4OS7 - chains A and B; structure by X-ray diffraction, 2.00 A resolution.

Chain A:
Molecule: Urokinase-type plasminogen activator
Source organism: Homo sapiens
Notes: EC 3.4.21.73; fragment: catalytic domain
Reference sequence: P00749 (UROK_HUMAN); the construct lacks a stretch of the UniProt sequence and is renumbered around it, so the offset changes along the chain: 16-37 = UniProt 179-200; 38-60 = UniProt 205-227; 63-97 = UniProt 234-268; 98-110 = UniProt 271-283; 5 more segments
Chain sequence (245 residues; each row starts with the number of its first residue; note: 1 number in that range is skipped by the numbering (no residue carries it; nothing is unmodelled there); a row labelled like 37A-37D holds insertion residues (37A, then the next letters in order)):
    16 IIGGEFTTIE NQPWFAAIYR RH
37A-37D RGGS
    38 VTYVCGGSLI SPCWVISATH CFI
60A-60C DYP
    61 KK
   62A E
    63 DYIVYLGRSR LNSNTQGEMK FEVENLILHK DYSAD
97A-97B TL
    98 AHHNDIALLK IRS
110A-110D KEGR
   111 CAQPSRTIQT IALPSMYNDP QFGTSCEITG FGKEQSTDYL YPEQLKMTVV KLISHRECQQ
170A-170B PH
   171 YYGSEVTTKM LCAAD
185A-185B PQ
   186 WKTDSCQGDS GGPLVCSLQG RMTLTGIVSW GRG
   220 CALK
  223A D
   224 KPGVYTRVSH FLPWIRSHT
Cystine bridges: Cys42-Cys58, Cys50-Cys111, Cys136-Cys201, Cys168-Cys182, Cys191-Cys220
Construct notes: engineered mutation Ala122 (Cys299 in P00749), Gln145 (Asn322 in P00749)
Curated features (UniProtKB/Swiss-Prot):
  - active site (Charge relay system): His57, Asp102, Ser195
  - modified residue: Ser146 (Phosphoserine)

Chain B:
Molecule: bicyclic peptide UK607 (bicyclic)
Chain sequence (15 residues; each row starts with the number of its first residue):
     1 GNALGRGCEN HRCLX
Covalent attachments: covalent link Asn2-Cys8, Asn2-Cys13
Modified positions: Asn2 (n,n-bis(3-sulfanylpropyl)-l-asparagine; 823); NH2 (amino group) at position 15

How chain A and chain B interact:
Residue-residue contacts - 38 pairs, chain A then chain B:
  Arg35(A) with Asn10(B), hydrogen bond
  Val41(A) with Glu9(B); Asn10(B)
  Cys42(A) with Glu9(B)
  His57(A) with Gly7(B), hydrogen bond (side chain-backbone); Glu9(B), salt bridge; His11(B)
  Cys58(A) with Asn10(B), hydrogen bond (backbone-side chain)
  Asp60A(A) with Asn10(B); His11(B); Arg12(B), hydrogen bond (side chain-backbone)
  Tyr60B(A) with Asn10(B); His11(B); Arg12(B)
  Tyr64(A) with Asn10(B), hydrogen bond
  His99(A) with Gly7(B)
  Asp189(A) with Arg6(B), salt bridge
  Ser190(A) with Arg6(B), hydrogen bond
  Cys191(A) with Arg6(B)
  Gln192(A) with Asn2(B), hydrogen bond (side chain-backbone); Ala3(B); Leu4(B), hydrogen bond (side chain-backbone); Gly5(B), hydrogen bond (side chain-backbone); Arg6(B); Cys8(B); Glu9(B)
  Gly193(A) with Glu9(B), hydrogen bond (backbone-side chain)
  Asp194(A) with Glu9(B)
  Ser195(A) with Arg6(B); Gly7(B); Glu9(B), hydrogen bond
  Ser214(A) with Arg6(B); Gly7(B), hydrogen bond (backbone-backbone)
  Trp215(A) with Arg6(B)
  Gly216(A) with Arg6(B)
  Gly218(A) with Arg6(B), hydrogen bond (backbone-side chain)
  Cys220(A) with Arg6(B)
  Gly226(A) with Arg6(B)
Other interface residues (no listed pair), chain A (28 interface residues in all): Phe59, Ile60, Tyr151, Val213, Arg217, Pro225

In short:
28 residues of chain A and 11 residues of chain B are in contact, with 13 hydrogen bonds and 2 salt bridges.
Polar pairs include His57(A)-Glu9(B), Asp189(A)-Arg6(B) and Arg35(A)-Asn10(B). From UniProt: 3 active-site
residues on chain A.
Chain A is Urokinase-type plasminogen activator (Homo sapiens) and chain B is bicyclic peptide UK607
(bicyclic); the structure, Crystal structure of urokinase-type plasminogen activator (uPA) complexed with
bicyclic peptide UK607 (bicyclic), was determined by X-ray diffraction together with 4OS1, 4OS2, 4OS4, 4OS5
and 4OS6 from the same study.
